8ZPQ - chains H and L of the 3 polymer chains in the assembly; structure by X-ray diffraction, 2.75 A resolution.

== Chain H ==
Molecule: 70fab-H
From: Homo sapiens
Sequence (228 residues; each row starts with the number of its first residue; numbering starts at 0):
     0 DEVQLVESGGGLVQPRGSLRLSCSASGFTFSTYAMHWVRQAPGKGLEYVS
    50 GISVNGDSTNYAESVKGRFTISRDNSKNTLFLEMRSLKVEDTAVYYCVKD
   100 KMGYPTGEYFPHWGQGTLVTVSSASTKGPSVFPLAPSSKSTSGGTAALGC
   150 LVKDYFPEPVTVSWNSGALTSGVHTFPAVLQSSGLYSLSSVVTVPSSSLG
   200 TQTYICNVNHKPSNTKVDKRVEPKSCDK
Unresolved in the structure: 138-142, 225-227
Disulfides: Cys22-Cys96, Cys149-Cys205

== Chain L ==
Molecule: 70fab-L
From: Homo sapiens
Sequence (216 residues; each row starts with the number of its first residue; numbers below 1 keep their minus sign (Asp-2 is residue -2)):
    -2 DQSVLTQPPSVSVAPGKTARITCGGNDIGSKSVHWYQQKPGQAPVLVIYY
    48 DTDRPSGIPDRFSGSNSGNTATLTISGVEAGDEADYYCQVWDGTSDHHVI
    98 FGGGTKLTVLGQPKAAPSVTLFPPSSEELQANKATLVCLISDFYPGAVTV
   148 AWKADSSPVKAGVETTTPSKQSNNKYAASSYLSLTPEQWKSHRSYSCQVT
   198 HEGSTVEKTVAPTECS
Unresolved in the structure: -2, 212-213
Disulfides: Cys20-Cys85, Cys135-Cys194

== How chain H and chain L interact ==
Contacting residue pairs (73; chain H residue first):
  Gln39(H) with Gln35(L), hydrogen bond; Tyr84(L), hydrogen bond
  Lys43(H) with Tyr84(L)
  Gly44(H) with Tyr84(L)
  Leu45(H) with Pro41(L), hydrophobic; Tyr84(L); Phe98(L)
  Tyr47(H) with His94(L); Val96(L), hydrophobic
  Ala61(H) with His94(L)
  Glu62(H) with Asp93(L)
  Tyr95(H) with Gln35(L), hydrogen bond; Ala40(L), hydrophobic; Pro41(L)
  Gly106(H) with Trp88(L)
  Glu107(H) with His31(L), hydrogen bond (backbone-side chain); Tyr47(L), hydrogen bond; Gln86(L), hydrogen bond (backbone-side chain)
  Tyr108(H) with His31(L); Tyr33(L); Leu43(L), hydrophobic; Tyr46(L), hydrophobic; Tyr47(L), hydrophobic; Gln86(L)
  Phe109(H) with Tyr33(L), hydrogen bond (backbone-side chain); Leu43(L); Gln86(L); Val96(L), hydrophobic
  Pro110(H) with Leu43(L), hydrophobic
  Trp112(H) with Tyr33(L); Pro41(L); Phe98(L), hydrophobic
  Gly113(H) with Ala40(L)
  Phe131(H) with Ser122(L); Glu124(L); Glu125(L)
  Pro132(H) with Ser122(L)
  Leu133(H) with Phe119(L), hydrophobic
  Ala134(H) with Phe119(L)
  Ala146(H) with Phe119(L)
  Leu150(H) with Thr132(L); Val134(L), hydrophobic; Tyr178(L), hydrophobic
  Lys152(H) with Glu125(L), salt bridge; Lys130(L); Thr132(L)
  His173(H) with Ser138(L); Gln168(L), hydrogen bond; Ala174(L)
  Phe175(H) with Leu136(L), hydrophobic; Ile137(L); Ser138(L); Ala174(L), hydrophobic; Ala175(L); Ser176(L)
  Pro176(H) with Thr163(L); Ser166(L); Ser176(L)
  Ala177(H) with Thr163(L)
  Val178(H) with Glu161(L); Thr163(L); Tyr178(L), hydrophobic
  Gln180(H) with Glu161(L)
  Ser181(H) with Glu161(L), hydrogen bond (backbone-side chain)
  Ser186(H) with Tyr178(L)
  Leu187(H) with Tyr178(L)
  Ser188(H) with Val134(L); Tyr178(L), hydrogen bond (backbone-side chain)
  Val190(H) with Leu136(L), hydrophobic
  Lys218(H) with Glu124(L), salt bridge
  Lys223(H) with Ser122(L); Ser123(L), hydrogen bond; Glu211(L)
Also at the interface, not in a pair above, chain H (43 interface residues in all): Val37, Glu46, Lys65, Lys100, Gln114, Leu147, Gly148, Leu179
Also at the interface, not in a pair above, chain L (38 interface residues in all): Gln39, Thr117, Thr162

== Overview ==
43 residues of chain H and 38 residues of chain L are in contact; the contacts include 11 hydrogen bonds and 2
salt bridges. Polar contacts include Lys152(H)-Glu125(L), Lys218(H)-Glu124(L) and Gln39(H)-Gln35(L).
Chain H is 70fab-H and chain L is 70fab-L, both from Homo sapiens; the structure, Crystal structure of
SARS-Cov-2-BQ1.1-RBD and 70fab, was determined by X-ray diffraction.
